Entry 3REH (X-ray diffraction, 2.50 A resolution); this record covers chains B and J of the 10 polymer chains in the assembly.

[Chain B]
Molecule: Histone H4
Organism: Xenopus laevis
Reference sequence: P62799 (H4_XENLA); residues 1-102 here correspond to UniProt positions 2-103 (UniProt number = residue number + 1)
Chain sequence (102 residues; row label = number of the first residue in the row):
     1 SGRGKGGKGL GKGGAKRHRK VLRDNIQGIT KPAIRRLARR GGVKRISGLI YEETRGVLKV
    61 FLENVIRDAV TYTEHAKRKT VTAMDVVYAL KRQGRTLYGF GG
Unresolved in the structure: 1-20
Swiss-Prot annotation at these positions:
  - DNA-binding region: Lys16 to Lys20
  - modified residue: Ser1 (N-acetylserine), Arg3 (Asymmetric dimethylarginine), Lys5 (N6-(2-hydroxyisobutyryl)lysine), Lys8 (N6-(2-hydroxyisobutyryl)lysine), Lys12 (N6-(2-hydroxyisobutyryl)lysine), Lys16 (N6-(2-hydroxyisobutyryl)lysine), Lys20 (N6,N6,N6-trimethyllysine), Lys31 (N6-(2-hydroxyisobutyryl)lysine), Lys44 (N6-(2-hydroxyisobutyryl)lysine), Ser47 (Phosphoserine), Tyr51 (Phosphotyrosine), Lys59 (N6-(2-hydroxyisobutyryl)lysine), Lys77 (N6-(2-hydroxyisobutyryl)lysine), Lys79 (N6-(2-hydroxyisobutyryl)lysine), Tyr88 (Phosphotyrosine), Lys91 (N6-(2-hydroxyisobutyryl)lysine)
  - cross-link (Glycyl lysine isopeptide (Lys-Gly)): Lys31 (interchain with G-Cter in UFM1), Lys91 (interchain with G-Cter in ubiquitin)

[Chain J]
Molecule: 145-nt DNA strand
Sequence (145 nucleotides; row label = number of the first residue in the row; numbers below 1 keep their minus sign (DA-72 is residue -72)):
   -72 ATCAATATCC ACCTGCAGAT ACTACCAAAA GTGTATTTGG AAACTGCTCC ATCAAAAGGC
   -12 ATGTTCAGCT GATTCAGCTG AACATGCCTT TTGATGGAGC AGTTTCCAAA TACACTTTTG
    48 GTAGTATCTG CAGGTGGATA TTGAT
Ion coordination: Mn2+ site 1: DG-34, DG-33; Mn2+ site 2 near DG4 (its only coordinating residue here); Mn2+ site 3 near DG26 (its only coordinating residue here); Mn2+ site 4 near DG47 (its only coordinating residue here); Mn2+ site 5 near DG60 (its only coordinating residue here)

[Chain B / chain J interface]
Contacting residue pairs (13):
  Arg23(B) with DT16(J), phosphate contact; DT17(J), salt bridge to the phosphate
  Arg35(B) with DA8(J), salt bridge to the phosphate
  Arg45(B) with DG7(J), hydrogen bond to the sugar; DA8(J), phosphate contact
  Ile46(B) with DG7(J), sugar contact; DA8(J), hydrogen bond to the phosphate
  Ser47(B) with DG7(J), sugar contact
  Gly48(B) with DG7(J), hydrogen bond to the phosphate
  Arg78(B) with DC27(J), phosphate contact
  Lys79(B) with DG26(J), salt bridge to the phosphate; DC27(J), hydrogen bond to the phosphate
  Thr80(B) with DC27(J), hydrogen bond to the phosphate
Other interface residues (no listed pair), chain B (13 interface residues in all): Val21, Lys44, Tyr51, Lys77
Other interface residues (no listed pair), chain J (8 interface residues in all): DT6, DA28

[In short]
13 residues of chain B and 8 residues of chain J are in contact; the contacts include 5 hydrogen bonds and 3
salt bridges. Among the polar pairs are Arg45(B)-DG7(J), Ile46(B)-DA8(J) and Gly48(B)-DG7(J). UniProt lists a
DNA-binding region on chain B.
Chain B is Histone H4 (Xenopus laevis) and chain J is a 145-nt DNA strand; the structure, 2.5 Angstrom Crystal
Structure of the Nucleosome Core Particle Assembled with a 145 bp Alpha-Satellite DNA ..., was determined by
X-ray diffraction, deposited together with 3REI, 3REJ, 3REK and 3REL.
